Entry 7MWE (electron microscopy, 3.40 A resolution); this record covers chain A.

[Chain A]
Molecule: E3 ubiquitin-protein ligase HUWE1
From: Homo sapiens
Notes: EC 2.3.2.26
UniProt: Q7Z6Z7 (HUWE1_HUMAN); the construct has insertions or renumbered stretches relative to UniProt, so the offset changes along the chain: 1-3651 = UniProt 1-3651; 3668-3751 = UniProt 3652-3735; 3851-4374 = UniProt 3851-4374
Chain sequence (4411 residues; row label = number of the first residue in the row; note: 115 numbers in that range are skipped by the numbering (no residue carries them; nothing is unmodelled there); a row labelled like 3751A-3751Z holds insertion residues (3751A, then the next letters in order); numbers below 1 keep their minus sign (Met-36 is residue -36)):
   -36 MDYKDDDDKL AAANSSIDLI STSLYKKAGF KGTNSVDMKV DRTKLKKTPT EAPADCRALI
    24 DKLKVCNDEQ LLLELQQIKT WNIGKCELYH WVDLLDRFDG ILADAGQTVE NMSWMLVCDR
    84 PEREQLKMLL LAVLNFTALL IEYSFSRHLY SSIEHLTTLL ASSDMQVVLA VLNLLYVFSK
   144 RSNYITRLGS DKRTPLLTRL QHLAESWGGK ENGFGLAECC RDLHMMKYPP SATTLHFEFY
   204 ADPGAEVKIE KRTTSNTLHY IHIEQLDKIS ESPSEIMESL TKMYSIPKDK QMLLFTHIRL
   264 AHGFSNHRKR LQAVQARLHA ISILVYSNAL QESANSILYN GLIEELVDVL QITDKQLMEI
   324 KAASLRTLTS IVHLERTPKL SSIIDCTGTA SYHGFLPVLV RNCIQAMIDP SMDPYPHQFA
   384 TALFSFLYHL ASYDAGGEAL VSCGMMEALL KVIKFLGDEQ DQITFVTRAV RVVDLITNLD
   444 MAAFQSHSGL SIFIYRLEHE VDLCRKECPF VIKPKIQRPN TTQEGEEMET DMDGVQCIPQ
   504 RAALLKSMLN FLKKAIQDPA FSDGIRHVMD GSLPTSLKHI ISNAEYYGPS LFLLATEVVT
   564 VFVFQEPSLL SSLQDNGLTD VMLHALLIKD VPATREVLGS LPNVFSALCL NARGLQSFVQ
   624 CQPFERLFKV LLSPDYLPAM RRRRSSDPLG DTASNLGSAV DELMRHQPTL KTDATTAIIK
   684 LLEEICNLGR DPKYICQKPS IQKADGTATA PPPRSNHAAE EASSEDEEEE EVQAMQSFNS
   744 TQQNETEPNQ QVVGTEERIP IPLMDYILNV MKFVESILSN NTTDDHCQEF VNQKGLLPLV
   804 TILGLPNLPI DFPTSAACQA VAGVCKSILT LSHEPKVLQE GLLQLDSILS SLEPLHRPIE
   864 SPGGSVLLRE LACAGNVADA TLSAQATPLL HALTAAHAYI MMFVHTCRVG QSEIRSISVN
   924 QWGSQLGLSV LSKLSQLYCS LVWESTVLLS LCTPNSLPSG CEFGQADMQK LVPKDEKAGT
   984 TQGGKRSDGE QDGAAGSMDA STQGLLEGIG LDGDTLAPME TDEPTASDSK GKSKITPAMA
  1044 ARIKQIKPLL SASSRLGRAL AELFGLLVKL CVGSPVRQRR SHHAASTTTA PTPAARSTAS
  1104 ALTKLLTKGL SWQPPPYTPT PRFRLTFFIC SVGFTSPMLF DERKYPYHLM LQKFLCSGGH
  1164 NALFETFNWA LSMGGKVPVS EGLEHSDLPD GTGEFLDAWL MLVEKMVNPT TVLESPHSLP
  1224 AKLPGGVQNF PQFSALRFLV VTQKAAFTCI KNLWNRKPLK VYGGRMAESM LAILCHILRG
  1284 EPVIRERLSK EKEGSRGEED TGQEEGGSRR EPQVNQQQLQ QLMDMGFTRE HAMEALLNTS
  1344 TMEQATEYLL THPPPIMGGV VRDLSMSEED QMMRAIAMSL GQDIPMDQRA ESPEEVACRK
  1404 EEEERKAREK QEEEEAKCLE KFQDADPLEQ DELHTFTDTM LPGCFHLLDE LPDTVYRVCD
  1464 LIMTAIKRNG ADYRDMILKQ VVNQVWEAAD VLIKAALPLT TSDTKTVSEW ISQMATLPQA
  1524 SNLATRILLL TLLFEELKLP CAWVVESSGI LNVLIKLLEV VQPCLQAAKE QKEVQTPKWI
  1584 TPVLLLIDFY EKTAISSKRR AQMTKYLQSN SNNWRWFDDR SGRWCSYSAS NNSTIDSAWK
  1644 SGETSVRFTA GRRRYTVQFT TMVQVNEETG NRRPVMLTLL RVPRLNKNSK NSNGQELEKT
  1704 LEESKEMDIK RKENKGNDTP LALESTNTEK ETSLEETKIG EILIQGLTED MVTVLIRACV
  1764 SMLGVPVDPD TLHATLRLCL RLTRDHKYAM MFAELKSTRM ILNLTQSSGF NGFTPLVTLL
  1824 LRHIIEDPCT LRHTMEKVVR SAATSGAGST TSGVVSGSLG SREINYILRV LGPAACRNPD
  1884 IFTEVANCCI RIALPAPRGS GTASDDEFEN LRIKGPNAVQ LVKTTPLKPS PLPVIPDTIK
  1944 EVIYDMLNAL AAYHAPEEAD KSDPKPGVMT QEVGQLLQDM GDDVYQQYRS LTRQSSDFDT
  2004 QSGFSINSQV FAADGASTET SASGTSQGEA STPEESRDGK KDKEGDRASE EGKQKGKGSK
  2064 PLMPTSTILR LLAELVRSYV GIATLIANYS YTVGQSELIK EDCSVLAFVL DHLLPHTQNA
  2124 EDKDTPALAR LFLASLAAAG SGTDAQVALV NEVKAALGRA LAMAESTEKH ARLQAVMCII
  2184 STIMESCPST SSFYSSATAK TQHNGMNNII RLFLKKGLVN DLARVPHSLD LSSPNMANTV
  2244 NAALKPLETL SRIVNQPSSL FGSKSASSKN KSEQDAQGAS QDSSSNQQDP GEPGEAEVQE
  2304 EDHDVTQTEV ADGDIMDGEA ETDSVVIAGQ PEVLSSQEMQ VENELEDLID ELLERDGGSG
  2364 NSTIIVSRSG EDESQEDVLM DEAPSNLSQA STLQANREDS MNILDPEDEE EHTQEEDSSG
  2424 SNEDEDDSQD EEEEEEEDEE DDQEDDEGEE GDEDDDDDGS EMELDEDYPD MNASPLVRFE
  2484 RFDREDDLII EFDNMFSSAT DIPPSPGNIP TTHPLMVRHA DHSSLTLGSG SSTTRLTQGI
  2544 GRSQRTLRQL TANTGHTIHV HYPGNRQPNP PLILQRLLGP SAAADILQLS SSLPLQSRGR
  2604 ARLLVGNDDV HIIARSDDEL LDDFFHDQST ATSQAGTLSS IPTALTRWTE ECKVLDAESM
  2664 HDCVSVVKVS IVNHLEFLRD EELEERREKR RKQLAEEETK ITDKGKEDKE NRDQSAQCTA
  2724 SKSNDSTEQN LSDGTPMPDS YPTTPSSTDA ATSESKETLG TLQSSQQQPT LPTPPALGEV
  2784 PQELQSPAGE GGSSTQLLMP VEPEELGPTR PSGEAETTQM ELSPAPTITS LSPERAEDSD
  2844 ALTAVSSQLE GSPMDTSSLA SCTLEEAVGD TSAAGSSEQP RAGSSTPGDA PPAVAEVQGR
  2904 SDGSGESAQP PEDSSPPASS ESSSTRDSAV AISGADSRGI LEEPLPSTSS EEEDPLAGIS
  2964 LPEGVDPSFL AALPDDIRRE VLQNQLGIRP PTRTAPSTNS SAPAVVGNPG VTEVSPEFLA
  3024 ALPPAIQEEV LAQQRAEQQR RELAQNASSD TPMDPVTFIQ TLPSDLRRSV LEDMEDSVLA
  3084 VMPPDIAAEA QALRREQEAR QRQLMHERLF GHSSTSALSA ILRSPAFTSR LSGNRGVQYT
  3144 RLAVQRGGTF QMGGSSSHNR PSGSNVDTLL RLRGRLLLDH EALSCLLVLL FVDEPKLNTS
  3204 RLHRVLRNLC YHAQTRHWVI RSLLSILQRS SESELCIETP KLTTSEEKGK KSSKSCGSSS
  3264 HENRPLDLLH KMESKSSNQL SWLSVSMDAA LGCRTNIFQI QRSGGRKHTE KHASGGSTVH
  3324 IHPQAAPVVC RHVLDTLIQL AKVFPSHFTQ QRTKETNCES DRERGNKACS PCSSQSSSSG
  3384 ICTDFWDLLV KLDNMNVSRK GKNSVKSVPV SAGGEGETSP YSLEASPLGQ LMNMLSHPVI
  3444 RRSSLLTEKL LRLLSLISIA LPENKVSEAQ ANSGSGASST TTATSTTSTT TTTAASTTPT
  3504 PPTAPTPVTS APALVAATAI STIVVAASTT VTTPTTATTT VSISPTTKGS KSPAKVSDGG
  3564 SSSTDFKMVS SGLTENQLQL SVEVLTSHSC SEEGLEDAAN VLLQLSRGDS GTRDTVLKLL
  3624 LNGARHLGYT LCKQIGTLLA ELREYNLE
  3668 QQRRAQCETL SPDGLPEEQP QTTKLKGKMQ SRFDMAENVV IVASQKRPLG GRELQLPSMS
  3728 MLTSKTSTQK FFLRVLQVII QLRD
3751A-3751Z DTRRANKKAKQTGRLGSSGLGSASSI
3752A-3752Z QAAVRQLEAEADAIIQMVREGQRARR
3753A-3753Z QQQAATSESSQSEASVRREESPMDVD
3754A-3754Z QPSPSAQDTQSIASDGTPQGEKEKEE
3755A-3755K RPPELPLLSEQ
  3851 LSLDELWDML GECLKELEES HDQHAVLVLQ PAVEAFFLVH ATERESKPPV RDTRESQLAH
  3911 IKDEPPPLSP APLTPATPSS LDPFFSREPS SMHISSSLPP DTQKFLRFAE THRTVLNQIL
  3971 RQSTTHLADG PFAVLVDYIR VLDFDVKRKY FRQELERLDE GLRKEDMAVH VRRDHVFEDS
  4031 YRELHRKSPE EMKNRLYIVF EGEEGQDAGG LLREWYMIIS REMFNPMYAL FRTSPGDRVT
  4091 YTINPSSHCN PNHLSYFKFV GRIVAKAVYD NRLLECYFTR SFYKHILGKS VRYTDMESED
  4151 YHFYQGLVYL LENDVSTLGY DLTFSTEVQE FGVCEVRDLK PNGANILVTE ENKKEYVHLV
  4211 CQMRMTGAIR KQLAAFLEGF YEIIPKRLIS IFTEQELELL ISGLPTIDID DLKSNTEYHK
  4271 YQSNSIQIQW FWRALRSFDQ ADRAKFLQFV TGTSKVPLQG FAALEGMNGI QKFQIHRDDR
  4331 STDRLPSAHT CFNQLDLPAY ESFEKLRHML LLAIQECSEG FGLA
Unresolved in the structure: -36 to 16, 28-30, 40-53, 71-87, 107-113, 203-222, 291-298, 337-341, 477-498, 702-761, 976-1040, 1077-1095, 1226-1231, 1291-1431, 1684-1744, 1955-2061, 2189-2209, 2260-2640, 2697-3178, 3235-3283, 3305-3320, 3347-3386, 3399-3426, 3463-3574, 3590-3593, 3668-3719, 3751A-3751Z, 3752A-3752Z, 3753A-3753Z, 3754A-3754Z, 3755A-3755K, 3894-3952, 4191-4197, 4365-4374
Construct notes: expression tag (-36 to 0)
Reported in the primary citation:
  - catalytic residues: Cys4341 (citing earlier work)
  - mutagenesis - C4341S: abolished catalytic activity on E2 discharge
  - mutagenesis - Y355G/H356G: decreased catalytic activity
  - mutagenesis - H3962D, I3969A/F3982A: decreased catalytic activity on Mcl1 and DDIT4
  - disease-associated variants - F3194S: decreased catalytic activity on E2 discharge
  - disease-associated variants - R4187C: increased catalytic activity on E2 discharge
  - disease-associated variants - R4187C: decreased catalytic activity (E3 ligase activity)
  - disease-associated variants - H669Q: unchanged catalytic activity
  - mutagenesis - H3962D, I3969A/F3982A: decreased catalytic activity on ligase loading

[Summary]
The paper reports the catalytic residue Cys4341; H3962D and I3969A/F3982A reduce catalytic activity on Mcl1
and DDIT4; 7 substitutions were tested in all.
Chain A is E3 ubiquitin-protein ligase HUWE1 (Homo sapiens); the structure, HUWE1 in map with focus on WWE,
was determined by electron microscopy together with 7JQ9, 7MOP, 7MWD and 7MWF from the same study.
